PDB entry 6V01 | electron microscopy, 3.90 A resolution | chains B and A of the 12 polymer chains in the assembly

[Chain B]
Name: Calmodulin-1
Source organism: Homo sapiens
UniProt: P0DP23 (CALM1_HUMAN); residue numbers follow UniProt; this construct covers 1-149
Sequence (149 residues; numbered 1 to 149; the number before each row is that of its first residue):
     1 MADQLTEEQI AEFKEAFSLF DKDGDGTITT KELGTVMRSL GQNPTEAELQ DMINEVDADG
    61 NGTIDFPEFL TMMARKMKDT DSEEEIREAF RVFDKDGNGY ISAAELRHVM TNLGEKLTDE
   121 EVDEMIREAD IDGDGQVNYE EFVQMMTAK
Not modelled in the structure: 1-5
Residues lining bound ligands: Ca2+ (CA): Asp59, Gly60, Asn61, Gly62, Thr63, Ile64
UniProt features mapped onto this chain:
  - binding site (Ca(2+)): Asp21, Asp23, Asp25, Thr27, Glu32, Asp57, Asp59, Asn61, Thr63, Glu68, Asp94, Asp96, Asn98, Tyr100, Glu105, Asp130, Asp132, Asp134, Gln136, Glu141
  - modified residue: Ala2 (N-acetylalanine), Lys22 (N6-acetyllysine), Thr45 (Phosphothreonine), Ser82 (Phosphoserine), Lys95 (N6-acetyllysine), Tyr100 (Phosphotyrosine), Ser102 (Phosphoserine), Thr111 (Phosphothreonine), Lys116 (N6,N6,N6-trimethyllysine), Tyr139 (Phosphotyrosine)
  - cross-link: Lys22 (Glycyl lysine isopeptide (Lys-Gly) (interchain with G-Cter in SUMO2))
  - natural variant: Asn54 (N54I: In CPVT4), Phe90 (F90L: In LQT14), Asn98 (N98S: In CPVT4), Asp130 (D130G: In LQT14), Glu141 (E141G: In LQT14; E141V: In LQT14), Phe142 (F142L: In LQT14)

[Chain A]
Name: Potassium voltage-gated channel subfamily KQT member 1
Source organism: Homo sapiens
UniProt: P51787 (KCNQ1_HUMAN); numbering as in UniProt (aligned over 76-620)
Sequence (557 residues; numbered 75 to 631; the number before each row is that of its first residue):
    75 MASDLGPRPP VSLDPRVSIY STRRPVLART HVQGRVYNFL ERPTGWKCFV YHFAVFLIVL
   135 VCLIFSVLST IEQYAALATG TLFWMEIVLV VFFGTEYVVR LWSAGCRSKY VGLWGRLRFA
   195 RKPISIIDLI VVVASMVVLC VGSKGQVFAT SAIRGIRFLQ ILRMLHVDRQ GGTWRLLGSV
   255 VFIHRQELIT TLYIGFLGLI FSSYFVYLAE KDAVNESGRV EFGSYADALW WGVVTVTTIG
   315 YGDKVPQTWV GKTIASCFSV FAISFFALPA GILGSGFALK VQQKQRQKHF NRQIPAAASL
   375 IQTAWRCYAA ENPDSSTWKI YIRKAPRSHT LLSPSPKPKK SVVVKKKKFK LDKDNGVTPG
   435 EKMLTVPHIT CDPPEERRLD HFSVDGYDSS VRKSPTLLEV SMPHFMRTNS FAEDLDLEGE
   495 TLLTPITHIS QLREHHRATI KVIRRMQYFV AKKKFQQARK PYDVRDVIEQ YSQGHLNLMV
   555 RIKELQRRLD QSIGKPSLFI SVSEKSKDRG SNTIGARLNR VEDKVTQLDQ RLALITDMLH
   615 QLLSLHSNSL EVLFQGP
Not modelled in the structure: 75-103, 219-224, 388-505, 538-541, 563-631
Differences from the reference sequence: initiating methionine (75); expression tag (621-631)
Residues lining bound ligands: PtdIns(4,5)P2 (PT5; [(2R)-1-octadecanoyloxy-3-[oxidanyl-[(1R,2R,3S,4R,5R,6S)-2,3,6-tris(oxidanyl)-4,5-diphosphonooxy-cyclohexyl]oxy-phospho ryl]oxy-propan-2-yl] (8Z)-icosa-5,8,11,14-tetraenoate): Tyr111, Arg116, Arg181, Lys183, Tyr184, Arg195, Lys196, Pro197, Ile201, Leu239, Gln244, Gly245, Trp248, Arg249
UniProt features mapped onto this chain:
  - region: Met238 to Gly246 (Interaction with KCNE3), Ala370 to Tyr382 (Interaction with CALM), Lys515 to Phe529 (Interaction with CALM), Pro535 to Leu572 (Interaction with KCNE1 C-terminus), Ile588 to Leu616 (Interaction with AKAP9), Gly589 to His620 (C-terminal assembly domain (tetramerization))
  - binding site (a 1,2-diacyl-sn-glycero-3-phospho-(1D-myo-inositol-4,5-bisphosphate)): Gln244
  - modified residue (Phosphoserine): Ser407, Ser409
  - glycosylation: Asn289 (N-linked (GlcNAc...) asparagine)
  - natural variant: Tyr111 (Y111C: In LQT1; uncertain significance), Glu115 (E115G: In LQT1), Pro117 (P117L: In LQT1; uncertain significance), Cys122 (C122Y: In LQT1), Phe127 (F127L: In LQT1; uncertain significance), Val133 (V133I: In LQT1), Leu134 (L134P: In LQT1; uncertain significance), Cys136 (C136F: In LQT1), Leu137 (L137F: In LQT1; uncertain significance), Ser140 (S140G: In ATFB3), Thr144 (T144A: In LQT1; uncertain significance), Glu146 (E146K: In LQT1; uncertain significance), 154 further natural variant entries in UniProt
  - mutagenesis: Arg231 (R231A: Strongly inhibits SLC5A3 transporter activity), Val324 (V324L: Has a voltage-gated potassium channel activity. Inhibition of voltage-gated potassium channel activity by KCNE4), Lys326 (K326R: Has a voltage-gated potassium channel activity. Disrupts KCNE4-mediated voltage-gated potassium channel activity inhibition), Thr327 (T327V: Has a voltage-gated potassium channel activity. Disrupts KCNE4-mediated voltage-gated potassium channel activity inhibition), Ile328 (I328L: Has a voltage-gated potassium channel activity. Inhibition of voltage-gated potassium channel activity by KCNE4), Ser338 (S338C: Inhibits voltage-gated potassium channel activity), Phe340 (F340C: Inhibits voltage-gated potassium channel activity), Ile375 (I375D: Reduced protein expression, probably due to misfolding and proteasomal degradation. No detectable electrophysiological activity. Reduced electrophysiological activity in the presence of KCNE1), Val516 (V516D: Reduced protein expression, probably due to misfolding and proteasomal degradation. Significantly reduced electrophysiological activity ...), Lys526 (K526N: Decreased interaction with PIP2 and calmodulin/CALM in the presence of calcium. Insensitive to gating modulation by calcified CALM. Impaired IKS current ...), Lys527 (K527N: Decreased interaction with PIP2 and calmodulin/CALM in the presence of calcium. Decreased interaction with PIP2 and CALM in the presence of calcium; when associated with N-526 ...), Gly589 (G589M: No effect), 4 further mutagenesis entries in UniProt
Reported in the primary citation:
  - conformationally variable residues (helix shift): Ser349

[Interface between chain B and chain A]
Pairs across the interface (33; chain B residue first):
  Asp51(B) - Val524(A)
  Met52(B) - Val524(A)  hydrophobic
  Phe69(B) - Val516(A)  hydrophobic
  Met73(B) - Arg519(A)
  Arg75(B) - Phe523(A)
  Ser82(B) - Tyr522(A)
  Ser82(B) - Lys526(A)
  Glu85(B) - Leu374(A)
  Glu85(B) - Lys526(A)
  Glu85(B) - Phe529(A)
  Ile86(B) - Leu374(A)  hydrophobic
  Ile86(B) - Ala378(A)  hydrophobic
  Ala89(B) - Ala371(A)
  Phe90(B) - Ile375(A)  hydrophobic
  Val92(B) - Ile368(A)  hydrophobic
  Val92(B) - Ala371(A)  hydrophobic
  Phe93(B) - Ala371(A)
  Met110(B) - Gln376(A)  hydrogen bond (backbone-side chain)
  Leu113(B) - Ile368(A)  hydrophobic
  Leu113(B) - Ala372(A)
  Gly114(B) - Pro369(A)
  Gly114(B) - Ser373(A)
  Glu115(B) - Ser373(A)
  Glu115(B) - Gln376(A)
  Lys116(B) - Arg380(A)  hydrogen bond (backbone-side chain)
  Leu117(B) - Gln376(A)
  Leu117(B) - Arg380(A)
  Glu121(B) - Trp379(A)
  Met125(B) - Trp379(A)
  Phe142(B) - Trp379(A)
  Met145(B) - Tyr382(A)
  Ala148(B) - Tyr382(A)
  Lys149(B) - Tyr382(A)
Other interface residues (no listed pair), chain B (28 interface residues in all): Glu55, Met77, Glu88, Val109
Other interface residues (no listed pair), chain A (22 interface residues in all): Phe364, Met520, Lys527

[In short]
28 residues of chain B and 22 residues of chain A are in contact, with 2 hydrogen bonds. Among the polar pairs
are Met110(B)-Gln376(A) and Lys116(B)-Arg380(A). Bound to chain B: Ca2+. Bound to chain A: PtdIns(4,5)P2. From
the paper: conformational variability at Ser349(A).
Chain B is Calmodulin-1 and chain A is Potassium voltage-gated channel subfamily KQT member 1, both from Homo
sapiens; the structure, structure of human KCNQ1-KCNE3-CaM complex with PIP2, was determined by electron
microscopy together with 6UZZ and 6V00 from the same study.
